Entry 8XKV (electron microscopy, 3.30 A resolution); this record covers chains A and B of the 17 polymer chains in the assembly.

[Chain A]
Protein: Probable inactive ATP-dependent zinc metalloprotease FTSHI 4, chloroplastic
Source organism: Arabidopsis thaliana
Reference sequence: F4KF14 (FTSI4_ARATH); residues 1-855 here = UniProt positions 1-855
Amino-acid sequence (855 residues; numbered 1 to 855; the number before each row is that of its first residue):
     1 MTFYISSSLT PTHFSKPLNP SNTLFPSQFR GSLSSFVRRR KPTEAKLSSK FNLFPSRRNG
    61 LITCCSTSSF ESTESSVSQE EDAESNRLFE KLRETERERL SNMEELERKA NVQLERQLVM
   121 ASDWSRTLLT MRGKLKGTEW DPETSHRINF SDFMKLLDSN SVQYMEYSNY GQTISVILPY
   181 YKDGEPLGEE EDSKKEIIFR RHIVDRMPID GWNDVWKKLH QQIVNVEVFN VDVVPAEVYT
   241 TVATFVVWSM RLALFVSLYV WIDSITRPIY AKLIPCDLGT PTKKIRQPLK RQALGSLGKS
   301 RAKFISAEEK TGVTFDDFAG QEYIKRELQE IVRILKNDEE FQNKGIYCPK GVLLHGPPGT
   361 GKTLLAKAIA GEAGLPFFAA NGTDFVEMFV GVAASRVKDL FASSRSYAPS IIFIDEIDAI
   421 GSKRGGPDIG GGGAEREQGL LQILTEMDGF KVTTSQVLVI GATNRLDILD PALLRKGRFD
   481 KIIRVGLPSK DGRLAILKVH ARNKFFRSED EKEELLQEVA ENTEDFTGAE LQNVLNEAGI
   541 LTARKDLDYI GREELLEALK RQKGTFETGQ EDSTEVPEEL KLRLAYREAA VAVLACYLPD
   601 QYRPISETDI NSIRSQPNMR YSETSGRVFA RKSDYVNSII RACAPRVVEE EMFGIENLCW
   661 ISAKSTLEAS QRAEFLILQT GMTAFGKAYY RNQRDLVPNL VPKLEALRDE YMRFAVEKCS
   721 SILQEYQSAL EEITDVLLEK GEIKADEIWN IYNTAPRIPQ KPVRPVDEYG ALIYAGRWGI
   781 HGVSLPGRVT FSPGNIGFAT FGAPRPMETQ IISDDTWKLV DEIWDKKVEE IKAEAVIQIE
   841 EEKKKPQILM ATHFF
Not modelled in the structure: 1-90, 183-194, 271-293
Swiss-Prot annotation at these positions:
  - binding site (ATP): Gly-356 to Thr-363

[Chain B]
Protein: ATP-dependent zinc metalloprotease FTSH 12, chloroplastic
Source organism: Arabidopsis thaliana
Notes: EC 3.4.24.-
Reference sequence: Q9SAJ3 (FTSHC_ARATH); residue numbers follow UniProt; this construct covers 1-1008
Amino-acid sequence (1008 residues; row label = number of the first residue in the row):
     1 MEIAISYKPN PLISSSTQLL KRSKSFGLVR FPAKYGLGAT RKKQLFRVYA SESSSGSSSN
    61 SDGGFSWVRL AQSIRLGAER IGEKIGESVK TEIGFDSEEA SGRVNEYVAR VKDSVHKGHH
   121 ELTRFKNETV PSFIDWNKWE HWKDIRNWDG KRVAALFIYA FALLLSCQRV YVAIQAPRVE
   181 RERRELTESF MEALIPEPSP GNIEKFKRNM WRKATPKGLK LKRFIEAPDG TLVHDSSYVG
   241 ENAWDDDLET TEGSLKKIIG RNARIQTEAK KKLSQDLGVS GEIGDSVGNW RERLATWKEM
   301 LEREKLSEQL NSSAAKYVVE FDMKEVEKSL REDVIGRTSE TEGTRALWIS KRWWRYRPKL
   361 PYTYFLQKLD SSEVAAVVFT EDLKRLYVTM KEGFPLEYIV DIPLDPYLFE TICNAGVEVD
   421 LLQKRQIHYF MKVFIALLPG ILILWFIRES AMLLLITSKR FLYKKYNQLF DMAYAENFIL
   481 PVGDVSETKS MYKEVVLGGD VWDLLDELMI YMGNPMQYYE KDVAFVRGVL LSGPPGTGKT
   541 LFARTLAKES GLPFVFASGA EFTDSEKSGA AKINEMFSIA RRNAPAFVFV DEIDAIAGRH
   601 ARKDPRRRAT FEALIAQLDG EKEKTGIDRF SLRQAVIFIC ATNRPDELDL EFVRSGRIDR
   661 RLYIGLPDAK QRVQIFGVHS AGKNLAEDID FGKLVFRTVG FSGADIRNLV NEAAIMSVRK
   721 GRSYIYQQDI VDVLDKQLLE GMGVLLTEEE QQKCEQSVSY EKKRLLAVHE AGHIVLAHLF
   781 PRFDWHAFSQ LLPGGKETAV SVFYPREDMV DQGYTTFGYM KMQMVVAHGG RCAERVVFGD
   841 NVTDGGKDDL EKITKIAREM VISPQSARLG LTQLVKKIGM VDLPDNPDGE LIKYRWDHPH
   901 VMPAEMSVEV SELFTRELTR YIEETEELAM NALRANRHIL DLITRELLEK SRITGLEVEE
   961 KMKDLSPLMF EDFVKPFQIN PDDEELLPHK DRVSYQPVDL RAAPLHRS
Not modelled in the structure: 1-118, 187-197, 247-254, 280-289, 480-491, 881-888
Metal / ion sites: Zn2+: His-769, His-773, Asp-849
Swiss-Prot annotation at these positions:
  - active site: Glu-770
  - binding site (ATP): Gly-533 to Thr-540
  - binding site (Zn(2+)): His-769, His-773, Asp-849

[How chain A and chain B interact]
Residue-residue contacts (127; chain A residue first):
  Leu-92(A) / Leu-277(B)  hydrophobic
  Arg-93(A) / Leu-255(B)  hydrogen bond (side chain-backbone)
  Arg-93(A) / Lys-256(B)
  Arg-93(A) / Ile-258(B)
  Arg-93(A) / Leu-277(B)
  Arg-93(A) / Val-279(B)
  Glu-94(A) / Ile-258(B)
  Glu-96(A) / Leu-273(B)
  Arg-97(A) / Ile-258(B)
  Arg-99(A) / Leu-273(B)
  Leu-100(A) / Asn-262(B)
  Leu-100(A) / Ile-265(B)  hydrophobic
  Glu-104(A) / Arg-264(B)
  Lys-109(A) / Glu-392(B)  salt bridge
  Gln-113(A) / Phe-394(B)
  Glu-115(A) / Tyr-364(B)
  Glu-115(A) / Lys-368(B)  salt bridge
  Arg-116(A) / Tyr-364(B)  hydrogen bond
  Arg-116(A) / Lys-368(B)
  Arg-116(A) / Glu-392(B)  hydrogen bond (side chain-backbone)
  Arg-116(A) / Gly-393(B)
  Arg-116(A) / Tyr-398(B)
  Met-120(A) / Phe-394(B)
  Met-120(A) / Pro-395(B)
  Met-120(A) / Tyr-398(B)
  Asp-123(A) / Lys-359(B)
  Tyr-167(A) / Pro-403(B)  hydrophobic
  Asn-169(A) / Lys-384(B)
  Tyr-170(A) / Asp-382(B)  hydrogen bond (side chain-backbone)
  Tyr-170(A) / Leu-383(B)
  Tyr-170(A) / Lys-384(B)
  Tyr-170(A) / Leu-404(B)  hydrophobic
  Asn-213(A) / Tyr-407(B)
  Trp-216(A) / Asp-405(B)
  His-220(A) / Tyr-407(B)
  Val-226(A) / Tyr-362(B)  hydrophobic
  Val-228(A) / Asp-401(B)
  Val-228(A) / Ile-402(B)
  Asn-230(A) / Lys-384(B)
  Asn-230(A) / Arg-385(B)
  Asn-230(A) / Asp-401(B)  hydrogen bond
  Asp-232(A) / Lys-432(B)  salt bridge
  Val-234(A) / Lys-432(B)
  Thr-241(A) / Pro-439(B)
  Thr-241(A) / Gly-440(B)  hydrogen bond (side chain-backbone)
  Thr-241(A) / Ile-443(B)
  Phe-245(A) / Ile-443(B)  hydrophobic
  Phe-245(A) / Ile-447(B)  hydrophobic
  Tyr-323(A) / Leu-745(B)  hydrophobic
  Ile-324(A) / Leu-745(B)  hydrophobic
  Glu-330(A) / Arg-719(B)
  Ile-334(A) / Ile-715(B)  hydrophobic
  Phe-341(A) / Val-718(B)  hydrophobic
  Lys-344(A) / Lys-683(B)
  Lys-344(A) / Val-718(B)
  Gly-345(A) / Lys-683(B)  hydrogen bond (backbone-side chain)
  Ile-346(A) / Asn-711(B)
  Ile-346(A) / Ala-714(B)
  Ile-346(A) / Ile-715(B)  hydrophobic
  Ile-346(A) / Val-718(B)  hydrophobic
  Tyr-347(A) / Arg-707(B)
  Tyr-347(A) / Asn-711(B)
  Gln-438(A) / Asp-564(B)
  Leu-441(A) / Ala-560(B)
  Arg-484(A) / Leu-745(B)
  Asp-491(A) / Lys-753(B)
  Gly-626(A) / Lys-762(B)
  Gly-626(A) / Glu-797(B)
  Val-628(A) / Lys-762(B)
  Val-628(A) / Leu-765(B)  hydrophobic
  Val-628(A) / Leu-766(B)  hydrophobic
  Val-628(A) / Glu-797(B)
  Phe-629(A) / Glu-761(B)
  Phe-629(A) / Leu-765(B)  hydrophobic
  Phe-629(A) / Thr-843(B)
  Ala-630(A) / Asp-844(B)  hydrogen bond (backbone-side chain)
  Arg-631(A) / Asn-841(B)
  Arg-631(A) / Thr-843(B)
  Tyr-635(A) / Asp-844(B)  hydrogen bond
  Phe-675(A) / Lys-847(B)
  Gln-679(A) / Lys-847(B)
  Thr-680(A) / Arg-831(B)
  Thr-680(A) / Leu-850(B)
  Lys-687(A) / Arg-835(B)
  Lys-687(A) / Leu-850(B)
  Lys-687(A) / Ile-922(B)
  Lys-687(A) / Glu-926(B)  salt bridge
  Ala-688(A) / Thr-854(B)
  Tyr-689(A) / Lys-847(B)
  Tyr-689(A) / Leu-850(B)
  Tyr-689(A) / Glu-851(B)
  Tyr-689(A) / Thr-854(B)  hydrogen bond (backbone-side chain)
  Tyr-690(A) / Leu-918(B)
  Arg-691(A) / Lys-855(B)
  Arg-691(A) / Asp-897(B)  salt bridge
  Arg-694(A) / Trp-896(B)  hydrogen bond (side chain-backbone)
  Arg-694(A) / Asp-897(B)
  Arg-694(A) / Val-901(B)  hydrogen bond (side chain-backbone)
  Arg-694(A) / Met-902(B)
  Arg-694(A) / Pro-903(B)
  Asp-695(A) / Arg-858(B)  salt bridge
  Val-697(A) / Ser-911(B)
  Val-697(A) / Thr-915(B)
  Asn-699(A) / Ser-911(B)  hydrogen bond (backbone-side chain)
  Asn-699(A) / Glu-912(B)
  Leu-700(A) / Thr-915(B)
  Arg-777(A) / Val-908(B)
  Arg-777(A) / Glu-909(B)  salt bridge
  Arg-777(A) / Glu-912(B)  salt bridge
  Trp-778(A) / Glu-909(B)
  Trp-778(A) / Ala-1002(B)  hydrophobic
  His-781(A) / Leu-1005(B)
  Pro-786(A) / His-1006(B)
  Gly-787(A) / His-1006(B)  hydrogen bond (backbone-side chain)
  Arg-788(A) / Ala-1003(B)  hydrogen bond (side chain-backbone)
  Arg-788(A) / Pro-1004(B)
  Arg-788(A) / His-1006(B)
  Thr-790(A) / Ala-1003(B)
  Pro-804(A) / Leu-1000(B)
  Pro-804(A) / Arg-1001(B)
  Arg-805(A) / Arg-1001(B)  hydrogen bond (backbone-backbone)
  Pro-806(A) / Asp-999(B)
  Met-807(A) / Asp-999(B)  hydrogen bond (backbone-side chain)
  Met-807(A) / Arg-1001(B)
  Met-807(A) / Ala-1002(B)
  Glu-808(A) / Asp-999(B)
  Glu-808(A) / Arg-1001(B)  salt bridge
Interface residues without a listed pair, chain A (87 interface residues in all): Val-112, Val-119, Trp-124, Val-224, Asn-225, Val-238, Arg-326, Ala-434, Lys-476, Ser-489, Ser-625, Gly-681, Pro-698, Thr-800, Gly-802, Ala-803
Interface residues without a listed pair, chain B (98 interface residues in all): Ile-259, Tyr-356, Leu-360, Pro-361, Thr-363, Gln-367, Met-390, Pro-406, Ile-435, Ala-436, Ser-565, Arg-606, Ala-704, Thr-747, Glu-750, His-898, Phe-914

[Overview]
Chain A and chain B form an interface of 87 and 98 residues respectively; the contacts include 17 hydrogen
bonds and 9 salt bridges. Among the polar pairs are Lys-109(A)/Glu-392(B), Glu-115(A)/Lys-368(B) and
Asp-232(A)/Lys-432(B).
Here chain A is Probable inactive ATP-dependent zinc metalloprotease FTSHI 4, chloroplastic and chain B is
ATP-dependent zinc metalloprotease FTSH 12, chloroplastic, both from Arabidopsis thaliana. Entry 8XKV (Cryo-EM
structure of the Ycf2-FtsHi motor complex from Arabidopsis in Apo state) was determined by electron microscopy
together with 8Z9Y and 8XKU from the same study.
